PDB entry 2XFX | X-ray diffraction, 1.90 A resolution | chains A and C of the 3 polymer chains in the assembly

== Chain A ==
Molecule: MHC class 1
From: Bos taurus
Reference sequence: Q30291 (Q30291_BOVIN); residues 1-276 here correspond to UniProt positions 22-297 (UniProt number = residue number + 21)
Chain sequence (277 residues; each row starts with the number of its first residue):
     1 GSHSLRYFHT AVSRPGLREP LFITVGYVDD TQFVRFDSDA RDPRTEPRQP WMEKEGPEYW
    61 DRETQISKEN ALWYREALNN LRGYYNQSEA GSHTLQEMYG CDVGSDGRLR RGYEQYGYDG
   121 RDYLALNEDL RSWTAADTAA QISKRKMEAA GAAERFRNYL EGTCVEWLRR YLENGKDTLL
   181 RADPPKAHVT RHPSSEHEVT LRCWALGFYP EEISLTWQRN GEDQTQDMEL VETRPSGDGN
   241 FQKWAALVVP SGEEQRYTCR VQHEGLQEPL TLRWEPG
Disulfide bonds: C101-C164, C203-C259
Construct notes: expression tag (277)
Reported in the primary citation:
  - contacts within the chain: E97-E114 (hydrogen bond)
  - specificity-determining residues: W73

== Chain C ==
Molecule: Uncharacterized protein
From: Theileria parva
Notes: fragment: 214-224
Reference sequence: Q4MYJ2 (Q4MYJ2_THEPA); residues 8-18 here correspond to UniProt positions 214-224 (UniProt number = residue number + 206)
Chain sequence (11 residues; each row starts with the number of its first residue):
     8 VGYPKVKEEM L

== Interface between chain A and chain C ==
Residue-residue contacts (56; chain A residue first):
  Y7(A) - V8(C)  hydrogen bond (side chain-backbone)
  Y7(A) - G9(C)  hydrogen bond (side chain-backbone)
  Y59(A) - V8(C)  hydrophobic
  R62(A) - V8(C)
  R62(A) - G9(C)  hydrogen bond (side chain-backbone)
  R62(A) - P11(C)
  E63(A) - V8(C)
  E63(A) - G9(C)  hydrogen bond (side chain-backbone)
  I66(A) - G9(C)
  I66(A) - Y10(C)
  E69(A) - K14(C)
  N70(A) - Y10(C)  hydrogen bond (side chain-backbone)
  N70(A) - P11(C)
  N70(A) - K12(C)  hydrogen bond (side chain-backbone)
  L72(A) - K14(C)
  W73(A) - K12(C)
  W73(A) - V13(C)  hydrogen bond (side chain-backbone)
  W73(A) - K14(C)
  W73(A) - E16(C)  hydrogen bond (side chain-backbone)
  W73(A) - M17(C)
  W73(A) - L18(C)  hydrophobic
  Y74(A) - K12(C)
  E76(A) - K14(C)  salt bridge
  E76(A) - M17(C)
  A77(A) - M17(C)
  N80(A) - M17(C)
  N80(A) - L18(C)  hydrogen bond (side chain-backbone)
  L81(A) - L18(C)  hydrophobic
  Y84(A) - L18(C)  hydrogen bond (side chain-backbone)
  E97(A) - K12(C)  salt bridge
  Y99(A) - G9(C)
  Y99(A) - Y10(C)  hydrogen bond (side chain-backbone)
  E114(A) - K12(C)  salt bridge
  Y116(A) - K12(C)  hydrogen bond
  Y116(A) - L18(C)  hydrophobic
  L124(A) - L18(C)  hydrophobic
  S143(A) - L18(C)  hydrogen bond (side chain-backbone)
  K146(A) - M17(C)
  K146(A) - L18(C)  hydrogen bond (side chain-backbone)
  M147(A) - E16(C)
  M147(A) - M17(C)
  M147(A) - L18(C)
  A150(A) - E15(C)
  A150(A) - E16(C)
  A152(A) - E16(C)
  R155(A) - Y10(C)  hydrogen bond
  R155(A) - P11(C)  hydrogen bond (side chain-backbone)
  R155(A) - V13(C)
  R155(A) - E16(C)  salt bridge
  F156(A) - Y10(C)  hydrogen bond (backbone-side chain)
  Y159(A) - V8(C)  hydrogen bond (side chain-backbone)
  Y159(A) - G9(C)
  Y159(A) - Y10(C)  hydrophobic
  T163(A) - V8(C)
  W167(A) - V8(C)
  Y171(A) - V8(C)  hydrogen bond (side chain-backbone)
Also at the interface, not in a pair above, chain A (34 interface residues in all): L5, L95, Y123
Interface features reported in the paper:
  - interface residues, chain A: Y7(A), E63(A), W73(A), A77(A), L81(A), E97(A), Y99(A), Y116(A), Y123(A), M147(A), R155(A)

== Overview ==
Chain A and chain C form an interface of 34 and 11 residues respectively, with 19 hydrogen bonds and 4 salt
bridges. Polar contacts include E76(A)-K14(C), E97(A)-K12(C) and E114(A)-K12(C). From the paper: interface
residues Y7(A), E63(A) and W73(A) among others; the specificity determinant W73(A).
Chain A is MHC class 1 (Bos taurus) and chain C is Uncharacterized protein (Theileria parva); the structure,
cattle MHC class I N01301 presenting an 11mer from Theileria parva, was determined by X-ray diffraction.
